PDB entry 4HCS | X-ray diffraction, 1.28 A resolution | chain A

Chain A:
Protein: Uncharacterized protein
Organism: Danio rerio
Notes: fragment: CXL-C24a
UniProt: F1Q6N2 (F1Q6N2_DANRE); residues 1-81 here correspond to UniProt positions 35-115 (UniProt number = residue number + 34)
Sequence (81 residues; each row starts with the number of its first residue):
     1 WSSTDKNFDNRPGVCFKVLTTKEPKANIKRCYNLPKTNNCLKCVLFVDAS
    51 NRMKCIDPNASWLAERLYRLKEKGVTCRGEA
Unresolved in the structure: 1-11, 79-81
Disulfides: C15-C40, C31-C77, C43-C55

In short:
Chain A is Uncharacterized protein (Danio rerio); the structure, Structure of Novel subfamily CX chemokine
solved by sulfur SAD, was determined by X-ray diffraction (same publication as 4HED).
